PDB entry 1Q5Q | X-ray diffraction, 2.60 A resolution | chains H and N of the 14 polymer chains in the assembly

[Chain H (and N)]
Name: proteasome beta-type subunit 1
From: Rhodococcus erythropolis
Notes: chain N of this document is another copy of the same molecule, construct and numbering; everything in this record applies to it too
UniProt: Q53079 (Q53079_RHOER); residues 1-229 here correspond to UniProt positions 66-294 (UniProt number = residue number + 65)
Amino-acid sequence (235 residues; numbered 1 to 235; the number before each row is that of its first residue):
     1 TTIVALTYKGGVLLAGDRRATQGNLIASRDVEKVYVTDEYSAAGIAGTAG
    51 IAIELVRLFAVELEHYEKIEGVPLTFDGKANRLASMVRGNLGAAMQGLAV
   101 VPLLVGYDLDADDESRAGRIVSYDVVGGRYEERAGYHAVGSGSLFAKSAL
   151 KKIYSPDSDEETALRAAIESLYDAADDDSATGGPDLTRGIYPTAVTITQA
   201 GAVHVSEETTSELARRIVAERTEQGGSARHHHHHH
Not modelled in the structure: 225-235
Differences from the reference sequence: expression tag (230-235)
Curated features (UniProtKB/Swiss-Prot):
  - active site: Thr1 (Nucleophile)

[How chain H and chain N interact]
Contacting residue pairs (11; chain H residue first):
  Asn81(H) - Arg57(N)
  Asp124(H) - Gly50(N)
  Val126(H) - Gly50(N)
  Val126(H) - Leu98(N)  hydrophobic
  Gly128(H) - Gly50(N)
  Arg129(H) - Glu54(N)  salt bridge
  Arg129(H) - Arg57(N)
  Tyr130(H) - Ala49(N)
  Tyr130(H) - Gly50(N)  hydrogen bond (side chain-backbone)
  Glu132(H) - Asp30(N)
  Arg133(H) - Asp30(N)  salt bridge
Other interface residues (no listed pair), chain H (11 interface residues in all): Met95, Glu131, Lys151
Other interface residues (no listed pair), chain N (9 interface residues in all): Thr48, Ile51, Arg188

[Overview]
11 residues of chain H and 9 residues of chain N are in contact; the contacts include 1 hydrogen bond and 2
salt bridges. Polar contacts include Arg129(H)-Glu54(N), Arg133(H)-Asp30(N) and Tyr130(H)-Gly50(N). Curated
annotation (UniProt) lists active-site residue Thr1(H) on chain H.
Both chains are proteasome beta-type subunit 1 (Rhodococcus erythropolis). Entry 1Q5Q (The Rhodococcus 20S
proteasome) was determined by X-ray diffraction, deposited together with 1Q5R.
